Entry 6ZPH (electron microscopy, 6.90 A resolution (low resolution: residue-level contacts below are approximate; hydrogen-bond / salt-bridge calls are withheld)); this record covers chains A and B.

# Chain A
Name: KIF-binding protein
From: Homo sapiens
UniProt: Q96EK5 (KBP_HUMAN); numbering as in UniProt (aligned over 1-621)
Amino-acid sequence (621 residues; row label = number of the first residue in the row):
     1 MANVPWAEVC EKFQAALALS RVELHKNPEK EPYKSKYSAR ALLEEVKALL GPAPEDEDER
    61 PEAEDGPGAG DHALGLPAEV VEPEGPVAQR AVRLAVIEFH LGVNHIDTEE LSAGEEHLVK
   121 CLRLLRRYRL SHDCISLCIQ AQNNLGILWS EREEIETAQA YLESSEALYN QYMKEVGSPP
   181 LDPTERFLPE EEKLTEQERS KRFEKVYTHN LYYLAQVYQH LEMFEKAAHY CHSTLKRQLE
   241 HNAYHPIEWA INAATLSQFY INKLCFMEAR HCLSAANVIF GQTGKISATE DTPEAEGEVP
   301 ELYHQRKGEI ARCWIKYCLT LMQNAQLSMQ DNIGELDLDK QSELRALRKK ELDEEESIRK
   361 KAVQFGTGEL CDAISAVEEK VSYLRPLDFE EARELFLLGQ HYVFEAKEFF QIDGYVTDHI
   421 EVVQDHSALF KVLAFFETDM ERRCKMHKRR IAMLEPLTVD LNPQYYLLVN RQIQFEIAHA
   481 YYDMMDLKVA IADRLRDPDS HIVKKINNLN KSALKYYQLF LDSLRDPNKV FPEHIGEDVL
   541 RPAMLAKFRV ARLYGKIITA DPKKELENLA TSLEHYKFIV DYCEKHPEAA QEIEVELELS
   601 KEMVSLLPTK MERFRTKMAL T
Disordered / not traced: 1-2, 27-32, 54-83, 129-133, 177-194, 242-247, 287-303, 331-391, 528-538, 614-621
Curated features (UniProtKB/Swiss-Prot):
  - modified residue: S178 (Phosphoserine)

# Chain B
Name: Kinesin-like protein KIF15
From: Homo sapiens
UniProt: Q9NS87 (KIF15_HUMAN); numbering as in UniProt (aligned over 1-374)
Amino-acid sequence (383 residues; each row starts with the number of its first residue):
     1 MAPGSKTELR SVTNGQSNQP SNEGDAIKVF VRIRPPAERS GSADGEQNLS LSVLSSTSLR
    61 LHSNPEPKTF TFDHVADVDT TQESVFATVA KSIVESCMSG YNGTIFAYGQ TGSGKTFTMM
   121 GPSESDNFSH NLRGVIPRSF EYLFSLIDRE KEKAGAGKSF LSKCSFIEIY NEQIYDLLDS
   181 ASAGLYLREH IKKGVFVVGA VEQVVTSAAE AYQVLSGGWR NRRVASTSMN RESSRSHAVF
   241 TITIESMEKC NEIVNIRTSL LNLVDLAGSE RQKDTHAEGM RLKEAGNINR SLSTLGQVIT
   301 ALVDVGNGKQ RHVSYRDSKL TFLLRDSLGG NAKTAIIANV HPGSRSFGET LSTLNFAQRA
   361 KLIKNKAVVN EDTQCLEHHH HHH
Disordered / not traced: 1-25, 38-47, 126-127, 153-157, 251-253, 308-309, 363-383
Sequence notes: conflict S5 (Cys in Q9NS87), S50 (Cys in Q9NS87), S162 (Cys in Q9NS87), C250 (Ser in Q9NS87), T294 (Cys in Q9NS87), S314 (Cys in Q9NS87), S346 (Cys in Q9NS87); expression tag (375-383)
Ion coordination: Mg2+: T116 (together with ADP)
Residues lining bound ligands: ADP (adenosine-5'-diphosphate): R34, P35, Q82, Q110, T111, G112, S113, G114, K115, T116, F117
Curated features (UniProtKB/Swiss-Prot):
  - binding site (ATP): G109 to T116

# Interface between chain A and chain B
Contacting residue pairs - 52 pairs, chain A then chain B:
  K26(A) with R231(B)
  K36(A) with R235(B)
  I106(A) with E284(B)
  E109(A) with R271(B)
  S150(A) with L282(B)
  E151(A) with L282(B); E284(B)
  E153(A) with M280(B)
  T208(A) with N289(B)
  H209(A) with N287(B); N289(B)
  Y212(A) with K283(B); N289(B); L292(B); G296(B)
  Y213(A) with K283(B); E284(B); A285(B)
  Q216(A) with L282(B); K283(B)
  Q219(A) with R281(B); I299(B)
  H220(A) with R281(B); L282(B)
  F224(A) with V303(B)
  Q238(A) with R290(B)
  W249(A) with R290(B)
  I251(A) with Q297(B)
  N252(A) with S293(B); Q297(B)
  T255(A) with Q297(B); A301(B); D304(B)
  Q258(A) with A301(B); D304(B)
  F259(A) with D304(B)
  N262(A) with D304(B); V305(B); G306(B)
  Y415(A) with L187(B)
  V416(A) with E189(B)
  E421(A) with H312(B)
  D460(A) with I191(B)
  L461(A) with I191(B); K192(B)
  P463(A) with K193(B)
  Q464(A) with K193(B); N331(B)
  Y465(A) with D326(B); G330(B); N331(B)
  L468(A) with N331(B)
Other interface residues (no listed pair), chain A (37 interface residues in all): Y33, I147, E248, T417, N462
Other interface residues (no listed pair), chain B (36 interface residues in all): E232, G286, Y315, R325, S327
The authors on this interface:
  - interface residues, chain A: Y213(A), Q216(A), Q238(A), T255(A), Q258(A)

# Overview
The interface between chain A and chain B involves 37 residues on one side and 36 on the other. Bound to chain
B: ADP. UniProt lists 8 ATP-binding residues on chain B. The paper reports interface residues Y213(A), Q216(A)
and Q238(A) among others.
Chain A is KIF-binding protein and chain B is Kinesin-like protein KIF15, both from Homo sapiens; the
structure, Kinesin binding protein complexed with Kif15 motor domain, was determined by electron microscopy
(same publication as 6ZPG and 6ZPI).
